Entry 9E2Y (electron microscopy, 3.20 A resolution); this record covers chains 4 and 7 of the 14 polymer chains in the assembly.

== Chain 4 ==
Name: DNA replication licensing factor MCM4
From: Saccharomyces cerevisiae W303
Notes: EC 3.6.4.12
UniProtKB: P30665 (MCM4_YEAST); numbering as in UniProt (aligned over 1-933)
Chain sequence (933 residues; numbered 1 to 933; the number before each row is that of its first residue):
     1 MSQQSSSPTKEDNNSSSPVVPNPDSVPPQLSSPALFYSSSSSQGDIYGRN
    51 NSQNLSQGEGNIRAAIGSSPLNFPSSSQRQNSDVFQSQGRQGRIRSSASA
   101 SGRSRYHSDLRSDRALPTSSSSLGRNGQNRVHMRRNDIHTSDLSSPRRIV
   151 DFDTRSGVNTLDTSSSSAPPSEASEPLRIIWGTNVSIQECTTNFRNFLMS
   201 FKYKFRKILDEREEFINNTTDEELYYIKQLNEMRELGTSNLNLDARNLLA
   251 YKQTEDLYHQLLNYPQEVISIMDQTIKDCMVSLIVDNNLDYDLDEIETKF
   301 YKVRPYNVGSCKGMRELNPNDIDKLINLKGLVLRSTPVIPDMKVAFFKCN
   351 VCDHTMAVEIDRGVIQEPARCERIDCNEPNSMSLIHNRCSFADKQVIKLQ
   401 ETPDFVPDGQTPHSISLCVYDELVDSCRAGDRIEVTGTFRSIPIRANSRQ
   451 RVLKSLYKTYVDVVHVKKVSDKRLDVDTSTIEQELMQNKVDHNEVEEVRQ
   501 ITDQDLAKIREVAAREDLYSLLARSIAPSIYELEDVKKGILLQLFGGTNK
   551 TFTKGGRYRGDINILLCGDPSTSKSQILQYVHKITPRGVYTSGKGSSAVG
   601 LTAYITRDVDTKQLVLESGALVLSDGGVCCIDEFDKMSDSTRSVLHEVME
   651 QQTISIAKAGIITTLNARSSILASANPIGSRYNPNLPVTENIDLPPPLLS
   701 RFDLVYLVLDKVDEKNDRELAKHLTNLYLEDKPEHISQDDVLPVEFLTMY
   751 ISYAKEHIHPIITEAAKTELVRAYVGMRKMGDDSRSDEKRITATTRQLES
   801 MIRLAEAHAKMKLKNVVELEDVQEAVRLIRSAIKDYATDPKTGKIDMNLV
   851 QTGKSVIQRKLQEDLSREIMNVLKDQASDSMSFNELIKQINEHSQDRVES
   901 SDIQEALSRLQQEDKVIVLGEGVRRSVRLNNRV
Not modelled in the structure: 1-176, 470-500, 729-738, 782-788, 837-933
Bound ions: Zn2+: C349, C352, C371, C376; Mg2+: S575 (together with ATP)
Small-molecule neighbours:
  - ATP (adenosine-5'-triphosphate): I530, Y531, D569, P570, S571, T572, S573, K574, S575, Q576, N676, L720, L724
  - ATP: E650, R701, T795, R796, E799
Swiss-Prot annotation at these positions:
  - motif: S700 to D703 (Arginine finger)
  - binding site (ATP): G568 to S575
  - modified residue (Phosphoserine): S52, S56, S69
  - mutagenesis: K574 (K574A: Loss of MCM2-7 complex helicase activity)

== Chain 7 ==
Name: DNA replication licensing factor MCM7
From: Saccharomyces cerevisiae W303
Notes: EC 3.6.4.12
UniProtKB: P38132 (MCM7_YEAST); numbering as in UniProt (aligned over 1-845)
Chain sequence (845 residues; numbered 1 to 845; the number before each row is that of its first residue):
     1 MSAALPSIQLPVDYNNLFNEITDFLVTFKQDTLSSDATRNENEDENLDAE
    51 NIEQHLLEKGPKYMAMLQKVANRELNSVIIDLDDILQYQNEKFLQGTQAD
   101 DLVSAIQQNANHFTELFCRAIDNNMPLPTKEIDYKDDVLDVILNQRRLRN
   151 ERMLSDRTNEIRSENLMDTTMDPPSSMNDALREVVEDETELFPPNLTRRY
   201 FLYFKPLSQNCARRYRKKAISSKPLSVRQIKGDFLGQLITVRGIITRVSD
   251 VKPAVEVIAYTCDQCGYEVFQEVNSRTFTPLSECTSEECSQNQTKGQLFM
   301 STRASKFSAFQECKIQELSQQVPVGHIPRSLNIHVNGTLVRSLSPGDIVD
   351 VTGIFLPAPYTGFKALKAGLLTETYLEAQFVRQHKKKFASFSLTSDVEER
   401 VMELITSGDVYNRLAKSIAPEIYGNLDVKKALLLLLVGGVDKRVGDGMKI
   451 RGDINVCLMGDPGVAKSQLLKAICKISPRGVYTTGKGSSGVGLTAAVMKD
   501 PVTDEMILEGGALVLADNGICCIDEFDKMDESDRTAIHEVMEQQTISISK
   551 AGINTTLNARTSILAAANPLYGRYNPRLSPLDNINLPAALLSRFDILFLM
   601 LDIPSRDDDEKLAEHVTYVHMHNKQPDLDFTPVEPSKMREYIAYAKTKRP
   651 VMSEAVNDYVVQAYIRLRQDSKREMDSKFSFGQATPRTLLGIIRLSQALA
   701 KLRLADMVDIDDVEEALRLVRVSKESLYQETNKSKEDESPTTKIFTIIKK
   751 MLQETGKNTLSYENIVKTVRLRGFTMLQLSNCIQEYSYLNVWHLINEGNT
   801 LKFVDDGTMDTDQEDSLVSTPKLAPQTTASANVSAQDSDIDLQDA
Not modelled in the structure: 1-4, 31-58, 157-190, 386-408, 486-511, 731-845
Disulfides: C474-C522
Bound ions: Zn2+: C262, C284, C289; Mg2+: S467 (together with ATP)
Small-molecule neighbours:
  - ATP (adenosine-5'-triphosphate), molecule 1: E421, I422, Y423, D461, P462, G463, V464, A465, K466, S467, Q468, E525, N568, L612, V616
  - ATP, molecule 2: E542, A589, R593, P686, R687, L690
Swiss-Prot annotation at these positions:
  - motif: S592 to D595 (Arginine finger)
  - binding site (ATP): Y423, G463, A465, K466, S467, N568, R593, R687
  - modified residue: T811 (Phosphothreonine), S819 (Phosphoserine), S838 (Phosphoserine)
  - mutagenesis: K466 (K466A: Loss of MCM2-7 complex helicase activity)

== Interface between chain 4 and chain 7 ==
Residue-residue contacts (74; chain 4 residue first):
  W181(4) with I142(7), hydrophobic
  G182(4) with V138(7); V141(7)
  T183(4) with V141(7)
  N184(4) with V141(7)
  N263(4) with R303(7)
  Y264(4) with D136(7); R303(7)
  R315(4) with R341(7), hydrogen bond (backbone-side chain)
  L317(4) with R341(7)
  N318(4) with R341(7), hydrogen bond
  P319(4) with F307(7), hydrophobic; A309(7)
  I322(4) with P253(7), hydrophobic; F307(7), hydrophobic
  D323(4) with R303(7), salt bridge
  L333(4) with I553(7), hydrophobic
  R362(4) with F299(7)
  D408(4) with R479(7), hydrogen bond (backbone-side chain)
  H413(4) with D250(7), salt bridge
  S441(4) with P253(7); T302(7)
  P443(4) with M300(7), hydrophobic
  R451(4) with P280(7); S282(7)
  V452(4) with T277(7); F278(7)
  L453(4) with T277(7); F278(7), hydrogen bond (backbone-backbone); P280(7), hydrophobic
  K454(4) with R276(7); F278(7)
  S455(4) with V255(7), hydrogen bond (backbone-backbone); S275(7); R276(7), hydrogen bond (backbone-backbone)
  L456(4) with P253(7); F310(7), hydrophobic
  Y457(4) with P253(7), hydrogen bond (backbone-backbone); M300(7), hydrogen bond; F307(7), hydrophobic
  T459(4) with P253(7)
  S571(4) with T685(7); P686(7)
  Q576(4) with M448(7)
  Q579(4) with Q543(7)
  Y580(4) with D446(7), hydrogen bond (side chain-backbone)
  K583(4) with G447(7), hydrogen bond (side chain-backbone)
  S597(4) with E539(7); S547(7); S549(7)
  V599(4) with S549(7)
  E633(4) with H538(7), salt bridge
  S680(4) with M675(7)
  R681(4) with Q683(7), hydrogen bond; T685(7)
  D710(4) with R668(7), salt bridge
  V712(4) with R668(7); Q669(7); K672(7); Q683(7)
  E714(4) with Q669(7), hydrogen bond
  D717(4) with R668(7), salt bridge
  R718(4) with I665(7)
  L720(4) with P686(7), hydrophobic
  A721(4) with V661(7); Y664(7), hydrophobic
  L724(4) with P686(7), hydrophobic
  T725(4) with N657(7), hydrogen bond; V661(7)
  Y728(4) with D441(7); I450(7); M652(7); I693(7); Q697(7)
Also at the interface, not in a pair above, chain 4 (55 interface residues in all): Q266, E316, R334, Q400, G409, Y590, K594, V609, K722
Also at the interface, not in a pair above, chain 7 (69 interface residues in all): D137, K252, A254, I258, T261, E268, V273, T279, S301, A304, S308, L515, E531, T535, A551, G552, T555, D658, V660, A684, L689, L690

== Overview ==
Chain 4 and chain 7 form an interface of 55 and 69 residues respectively, with 13 hydrogen bonds and 5 salt
bridges. Polar contacts include D323(4)-R303(7), H413(4)-D250(7) and E633(4)-H538(7). One ATP molecule is
bound between chain 4 and chain 7. Ligands of chain 4: ATP.
Here chain 4 is DNA replication licensing factor MCM4 and chain 7 is DNA replication licensing factor MCM7,
both from Saccharomyces cerevisiae W303. Entry 9E2Y (Cryo-EM structure of yeast CMG helicase stalled at
G4-containing DNA template, state 3) was determined by electron microscopy, deposited together with 9E2W, 9E2Z
and 9E2X.
